5WEL - chains B and D of the 4 polymer chains in the assembly; structure by electron microscopy, 4.40 A resolution (low resolution: residue-level contacts below are approximate; hydrogen-bond / salt-bridge calls are withheld).

[Chain B (and D)]
Protein: Chimera of Glutamate receptor 2, Germ cell-specific gene 1-like protein
Source organism: Rattus norvegicus
Notes: fragment: UNP P19491 residues 25-847, UNP D3Z7H4 residues 2-238 linked via LINKER GTG; chain D of this document is another copy of the same molecule, construct and numbering; everything in this record applies to it too
Reference sequence: chimeric construct of P19491, D3Z7H4: residues 10-826 from P19491 (GRIA2_RAT), isoform P19491-2 positions 25-841 (UniProt number = residue number + 15); residues 1002-1238 from D3Z7H4 positions 2-238 (UniProt number = residue number - 1000)
Chain sequence (1057 residues; numbered 10 to 1238; 172 numbers in that range are skipped by the numbering (no residue carries them; nothing is unmodelled there); the number before each row is that of its first residue):
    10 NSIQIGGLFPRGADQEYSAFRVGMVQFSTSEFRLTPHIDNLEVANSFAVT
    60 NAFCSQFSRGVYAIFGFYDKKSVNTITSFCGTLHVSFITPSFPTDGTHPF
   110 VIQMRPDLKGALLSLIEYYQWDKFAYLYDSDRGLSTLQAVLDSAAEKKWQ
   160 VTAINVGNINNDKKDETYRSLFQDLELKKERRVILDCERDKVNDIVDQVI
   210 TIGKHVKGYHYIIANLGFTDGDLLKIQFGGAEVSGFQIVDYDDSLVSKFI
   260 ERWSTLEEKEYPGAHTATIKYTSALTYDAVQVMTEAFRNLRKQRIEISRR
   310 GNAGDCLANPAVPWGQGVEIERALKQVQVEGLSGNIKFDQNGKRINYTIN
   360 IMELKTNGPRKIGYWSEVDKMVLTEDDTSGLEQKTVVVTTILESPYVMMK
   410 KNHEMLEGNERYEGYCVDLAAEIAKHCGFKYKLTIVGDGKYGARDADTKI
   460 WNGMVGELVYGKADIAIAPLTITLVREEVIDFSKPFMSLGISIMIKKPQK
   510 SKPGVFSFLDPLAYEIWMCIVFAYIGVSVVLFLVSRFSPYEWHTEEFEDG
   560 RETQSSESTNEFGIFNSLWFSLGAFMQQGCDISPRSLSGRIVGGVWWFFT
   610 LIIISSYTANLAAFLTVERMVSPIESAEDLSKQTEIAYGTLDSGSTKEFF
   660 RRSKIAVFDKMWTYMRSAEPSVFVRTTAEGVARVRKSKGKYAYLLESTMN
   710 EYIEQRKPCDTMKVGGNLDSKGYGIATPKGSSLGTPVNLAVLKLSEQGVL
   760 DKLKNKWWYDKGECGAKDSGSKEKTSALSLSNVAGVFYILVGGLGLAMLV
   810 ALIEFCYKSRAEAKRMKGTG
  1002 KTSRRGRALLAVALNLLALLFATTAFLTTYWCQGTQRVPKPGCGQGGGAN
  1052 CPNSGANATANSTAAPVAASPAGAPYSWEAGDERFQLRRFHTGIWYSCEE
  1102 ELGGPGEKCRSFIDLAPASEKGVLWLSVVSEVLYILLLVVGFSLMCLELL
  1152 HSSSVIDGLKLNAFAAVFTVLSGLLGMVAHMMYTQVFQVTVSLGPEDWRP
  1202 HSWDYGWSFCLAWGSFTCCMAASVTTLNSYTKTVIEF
Not modelled in the structure: 545-572, 818-829, 1002-1238
Disulfides: C63-C315, C718-C773
Differences from the reference sequence: engineered mutation E241 (Asn256 in P19491), L382 (Val397 in P19491), E384 (Gly405 in P19491), D385 (Asn406 in P19491), Q392 (Asn413 in P19491), L1151 (Val151 in D3Z7H4); linker (827-829)
Residues lining bound ligands: ZK1 ({[7-morpholin-4-yl-2,3-dioxo-6-(trifluoromethyl)-3,4-dihydroquinoxalin-1(2H)-yl]methyl}phosphonic acid): E402, Y405, Y450, P478, L479, T480, R485, G653, S654, T655, T686, E705, M708, Y732
UniProt features mapped onto this chain:
  - glycosylation: N355 (N-linked (GlcNAc...) asparagine)

[Interface between chain B and chain D]
Contacting residue pairs (18; chain B residue first):
  R178(B) with F237(D)
  I209(B) with I209(D); H214(D)
  T210(B) with F237(D); G238(D)
  I211(B) with F237(D); G238(D)
  G212(B) with H214(D); V215(D)
  H214(B) with I209(D); G212(D)
  V215(B) with G212(D); V215(D)
  F237(B) with R178(D); T210(D); I211(D)
  G238(B) with T210(D); I211(D)
Also at the interface, not in a pair above, chain B (11 interface residues in all): K234, Q586
Also at the interface, not in a pair above, chain D (11 interface residues in all): K234, Q586

[Summary]
The chain B/chain D interface involves 11 residues from each chain. Bound to chain B: compound ZK1.
Chain B and chain D are both Chimera of Glutamate receptor 2, Germ cell-specific gene 1-like protein (Rattus
norvegicus); the structure, GluA2 bound to antagonist ZK and GSG1L in digitonin, state 2, was determined by
electron microscopy, deposited together with 5WEK, 5WEM, 5WEN and 5WEO.
